PDB entry 2EX5 | X-ray diffraction, 2.20 A resolution | chains Y and B of the 4 polymer chains in the assembly

[Chain Y]
Molecule: I-CeuI DNA target site, complementary strand
Sequence (26 nucleotides; numbered 701 to 726; the number before each row is that of its first residue):
   701 GCTTCGCTACCTTAGGACCGTTATCG

[Chain B]
Protein: DNA endonuclease I-CeuI
Organism: Chlamydomonas eugametos
Notes: EC 3.1.-.-
Reference sequence: P32761 (DNE1_CHLEU); numbering as in UniProt (aligned over 5-211)
Sequence (207 residues; numbered 5 to 211; the number before each row is that of its first residue):
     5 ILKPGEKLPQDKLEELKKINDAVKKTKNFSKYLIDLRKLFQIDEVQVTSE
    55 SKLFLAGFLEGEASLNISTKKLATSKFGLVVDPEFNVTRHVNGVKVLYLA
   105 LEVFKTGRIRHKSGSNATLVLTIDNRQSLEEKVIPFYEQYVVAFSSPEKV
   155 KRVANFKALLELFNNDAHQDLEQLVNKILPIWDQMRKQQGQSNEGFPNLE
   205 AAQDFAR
Differences from the reference sequence: engineered mutation Arg93 (Gln in P32761)
Swiss-Prot annotation at these positions:
  - region (Interaction with DNA): Ile71 to Lys75, Asn90 to Thr92, His94, Arg114 to Lys116, Lys191 to Gly199
  - binding site (Mg(2+)): Gly65, Glu66, Asp86
  - site (Interaction with DNA): Lys21, Lys80, Arg130, His172

[How chain Y and chain B interact]
Pairs across the interface - 30 pairs, chain Y then chain B:
  DC702(Y) - Thr78(B)  sugar contact
  DC702(Y) - Lys80(B)  sugar contact
  DC702(Y) - Gln173(B)  phosphate contact
  DT703(Y) - Leu76(B)  base contact
  DT703(Y) - Thr78(B)  base contact
  DT703(Y) - Ser79(B)  phosphate contact
  DT703(Y) - Lys80(B)  hydrogen bond to the phosphate
  DT703(Y) - Gln173(B)  phosphate contact
  DT704(Y) - Leu76(B)  base contact
  DT704(Y) - Arg130(B)  salt bridge to the phosphate
  DT704(Y) - His172(B)  phosphate contact
  DC705(Y) - Asn129(B)  hydrogen bond to the phosphate
  DG706(Y) - Lys28(B)  sugar contact
  DG706(Y) - Arg114(B)  sugar contact
  DC707(Y) - Asn24(B)  phosphate contact
  DC707(Y) - Asp25(B)  phosphate contact
  DC707(Y) - Arg114(B)  salt bridge to the phosphate
  DT708(Y) - Lys21(B)  phosphate contact
  DT708(Y) - Arg114(B)  base contact
  DA709(Y) - Ser117(B)  hydrogen bond to the phosphate
  DC710(Y) - Lys116(B)  base contact
  DC710(Y) - Ser117(B)  hydrogen bond to the base
  DC711(Y) - Gln192(B)  hydrogen bond to the base
  DC711(Y) - Gln195(B)  phosphate contact
  DC711(Y) - Ser196(B)  phosphate contact
  DC711(Y) - Asn197(B)  sugar contact
  DT712(Y) - Gln192(B)  sugar contact
  DT712(Y) - Gln195(B)  phosphate contact
  DT712(Y) - Ser196(B)  hydrogen bond to the phosphate
  DG716(Y) - Glu66(B)  phosphate contact
Also at the interface, not in a pair above, chain B (23 interface residues in all): Lys31, Arg112, Asp128

[Summary]
12 residues of chain Y and 23 residues of chain B are in contact; the contacts include 6 hydrogen bonds and 2
salt bridges. Among the polar pairs are DC710(Y)-Ser117(B), DC711(Y)-Gln192(B) and DT703(Y)-Lys80(B). Curated
annotation (UniProt) lists 3 Mg2+-binding residues on chain B.
Chain Y is I-CeuI DNA target site, complementary strand and chain B is DNA endonuclease I-CeuI (Chlamydomonas
eugametos); the structure, Group I Intron-encoded Homing Endonuclease I-CeuI Complexed With DNA, was
determined by X-ray diffraction.
